PDB entry 7RUG | electron microscopy, 4.70 A resolution (low resolution: residue-level contacts below are approximate; hydrogen-bond / salt-bridge calls are withheld) | chains A and L

[Chain A]
Name: Serine incorporator 3
Organism: Homo sapiens
Notes: engineered mutation(s): Delta 366-391
UniProtKB: Q13530 (SERC3_HUMAN); numbering as in UniProt; present here: 1-353, 380-473
Amino-acid sequence (468 residues; row label = number of the first residue in the row; note: 26 numbers in that range are skipped by the numbering (no residue carries them; nothing is unmodelled there)):
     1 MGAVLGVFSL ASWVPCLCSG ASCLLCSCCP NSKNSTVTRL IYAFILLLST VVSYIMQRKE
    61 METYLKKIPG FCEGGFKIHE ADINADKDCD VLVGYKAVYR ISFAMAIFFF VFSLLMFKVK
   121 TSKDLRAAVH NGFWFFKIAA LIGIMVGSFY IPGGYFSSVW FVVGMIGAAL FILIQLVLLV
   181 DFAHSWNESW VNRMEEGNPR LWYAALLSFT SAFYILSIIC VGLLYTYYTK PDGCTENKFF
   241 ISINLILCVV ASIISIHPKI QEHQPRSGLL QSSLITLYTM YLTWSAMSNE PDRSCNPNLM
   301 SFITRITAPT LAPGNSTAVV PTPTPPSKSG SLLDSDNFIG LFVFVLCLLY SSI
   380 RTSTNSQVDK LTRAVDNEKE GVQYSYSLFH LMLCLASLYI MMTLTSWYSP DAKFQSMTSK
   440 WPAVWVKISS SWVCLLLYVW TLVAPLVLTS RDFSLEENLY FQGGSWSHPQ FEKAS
Not modelled in the structure: 1-33, 69-92, 297-333, 380-396, 425-438, 467-494
Sequence notes: expression tag (474-494)
Swiss-Prot annotation at these positions:
  - glycosylation: Asn34 (N-linked (GlcNAc...) asparagine)

[Chain L]
Name: SiA
Organism: synthetic construct
Amino-acid sequence (241 residues; each row starts with the number of its first residue):
     1 EISEVQLVES GGGLVQPGGS LRLSCAASGF NFSSSSIHWV RQAPGKGLEW VASISSSSGS
    61 TSYADSVKGR FTISADTSKN TAYLQMNSLR AEDTAVYYCA RFYSRYSWYG YSYGWSRAFD
   121 YWGQGTLVTV SSASTKGPSV FPLAPSSKST SGGTAALGCL VKDYFPEPVT VSWNSGALTS
   181 GVHTFPAVLQ SSGLYSLSSV VTVPSSSLGT QTYICNVNHK PSNTKVDKKV EPKSCDKTHT
   241 C
Not modelled in the structure: 1-101, 118-241

[Interface between chain A and chain L]
Contacting residue pairs (25):
  Asn187(A) - Tyr109(L)
  Val191(A) - Tyr109(L)
  Met194(A) - Tyr109(L)
  Glu195(A) - Ser112(L)
  Glu195(A) - Tyr113(L)
  Glu195(A) - Gly114(L)
  Glu195(A) - Arg117(L)
  Arg200(A) - Trp115(L)
  Tyr203(A) - Trp115(L)
  Leu207(A) - Trp108(L)
  Pro258(A) - Tyr106(L)
  Gln261(A) - Arg105(L)
  Gln261(A) - Tyr106(L)
  Gln261(A) - Ser107(L)
  Gln261(A) - Gly110(L)
  Gln261(A) - Tyr111(L)
  Glu262(A) - Tyr106(L)
  Pro265(A) - Gly110(L)
  Pro265(A) - Tyr111(L)
  Arg266(A) - Tyr111(L)
  Ser267(A) - Tyr109(L)
  Ser267(A) - Gly110(L)
  Gly268(A) - Trp108(L)
  Gly268(A) - Tyr109(L)
  Leu269(A) - Trp108(L)
Other interface residues (no listed pair), chain A (17 interface residues in all): Pro199, Ile256

[Summary]
17 residues of chain A and 12 residues of chain L are in contact.
Here chain A is Serine incorporator 3 (Homo sapiens) and chain L is SiA (synthetic construct). Entry 7RUG
(Human SERINC3-DeltaICL4) was determined by electron microscopy, deposited together with 7RU6.
